6IZC - chain A; structure by X-ray diffraction, 1.55 A resolution.

[Chain A]
Protein: Beta-lactamase
Organism: Vibrio parahaemolyticus
Notes: EC 3.5.2.6
UniProtKB: A0A3E1IK87 (A0A3E1IK87_VIBPH); residues 29-291 here correspond to UniProt positions 21-283 (UniProt number = residue number - 8)
Sequence (269 residues; each row starts with the number of its first residue):
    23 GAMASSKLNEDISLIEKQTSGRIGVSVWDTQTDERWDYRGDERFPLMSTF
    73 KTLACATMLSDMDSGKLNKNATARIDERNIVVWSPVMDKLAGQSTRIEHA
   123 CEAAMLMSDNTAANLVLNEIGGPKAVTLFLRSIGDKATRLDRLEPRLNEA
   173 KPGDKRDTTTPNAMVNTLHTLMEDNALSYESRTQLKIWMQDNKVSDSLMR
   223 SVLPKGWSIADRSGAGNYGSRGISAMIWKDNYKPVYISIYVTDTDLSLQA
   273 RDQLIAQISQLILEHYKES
Unresolved in the structure: 23-28
Differences from the reference sequence: expression tag (23-28)
Disulfide bonds: Cys77-Cys123

[Overview]
Chain A is Beta-lactamase (Vibrio parahaemolyticus); the structure, Crystal structure of the
chromosome-encoded beta-lactamase of Vibrio parahaemolyticus, was determined by X-ray diffraction (same
publication as 6IZD).
